Entry 6EG5 (X-ray diffraction, 2.45 A resolution); this record covers chains B and E of the 6 polymer chains in the assembly.

[Chain B]
Name: Tubulin beta-2B chain
Source organism: Bos taurus
Reference sequence: Q6B856 (TBB2B_BOVIN); residues 1-445 here = UniProt positions 1-445
Chain sequence (445 residues; numbered 1 to 445; the number before each row is that of its first residue):
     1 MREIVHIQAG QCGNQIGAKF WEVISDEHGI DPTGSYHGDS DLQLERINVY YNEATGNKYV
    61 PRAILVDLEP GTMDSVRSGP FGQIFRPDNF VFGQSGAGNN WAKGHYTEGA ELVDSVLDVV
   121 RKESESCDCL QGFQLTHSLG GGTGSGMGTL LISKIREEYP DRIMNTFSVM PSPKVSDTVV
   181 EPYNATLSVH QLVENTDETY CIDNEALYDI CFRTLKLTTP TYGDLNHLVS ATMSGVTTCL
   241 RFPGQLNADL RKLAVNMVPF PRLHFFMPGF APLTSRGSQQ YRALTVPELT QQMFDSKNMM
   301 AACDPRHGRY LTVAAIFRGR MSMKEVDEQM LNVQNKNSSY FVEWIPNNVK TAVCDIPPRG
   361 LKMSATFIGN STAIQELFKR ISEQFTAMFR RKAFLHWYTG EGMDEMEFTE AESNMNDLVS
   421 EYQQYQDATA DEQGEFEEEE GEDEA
Disordered / not traced: 429-445
Swiss-Prot annotation at these positions:
  - motif: Met1 to Ile4 (MREI motif)
  - binding site (GTP): Gln11, Glu69, Ser138, Gly142, Thr143, Gly144, Asn204, Asn226
  - binding site (Mg(2+)): Glu69
  - modified residue: Ser40 (Phosphoserine), Thr55 (Phosphothreonine), Lys58 (N6-acetyllysine), Ser172 (Phosphoserine), Thr285 (Phosphothreonine), Thr290 (Phosphothreonine), Arg318 (Omega-N-methylarginine), Glu438 (5-glutamyl polyglutamate)
  - cross-link (Glycyl lysine isopeptide (Lys-Gly)): Lys58 (interchain with G-Cter in ubiquitin), Lys324 (interchain with G-Cter in ubiquitin)
Bound ions: Mg2+: Gln11 (together with GDP); Ca2+ near Glu111 (its only coordinating residue here)
Ligand contacts:
  - GDP (guanosine-5'-diphosphate): Ala9, Gly10, Gln11, Cys12, Gln15, Ile16, Asp67, Asn99, Ser138, Gly140, Gly141, Gly142, Thr143, Gly144, Ser145, Val169, Pro171, Val175, Asp177, Glu181, Asn204, Leu207, Tyr222, Leu225, Asn226
  - J7S (4-(2-chloropyrido[2,3-d]pyrimidin-4-yl)-7-methoxy-3,4-dihydroquinoxalin-2(1H)-one): Val236, Cys239, Leu240, Leu246, Ala248, Lys252, Leu253, Asn256, Met257, Val313, Ala314, Ala315, Ile316, Asn348, Lys350, Thr351, Ala352

[Chain E]
Name: Stathmin-4
Source organism: Rattus norvegicus
Reference sequence: P63043 (STMN4_RAT), isoform P63043-3; residues 5-145 here correspond to UniProt positions 76-216 (UniProt number = residue number + 71)
Chain sequence (143 residues; row label = number of the first residue in the row):
     3 MADMEVIELN KCTSGQSFEV ILKPPSFDGV PEFNASLPRR RDPSLEEIQK KLEAAEERRK
    63 YQEAELLKHL AEKREHEREV IQKAIEENNN FIKMAKEKLA QKMESNKENR EAHLAAMLER
   123 LQEKDKHAEE VRKNKELKEE ASR
Disordered / not traced: 3-4, 31-42, 143-145
Construct notes: expression tag (3-4)
Swiss-Prot annotation at these positions:
  - modified residue: Ser19 (Phosphoserine)

[Interface between chain B and chain E]
Contacting residue pairs - 24 pairs, chain B then chain E:
  His105(B) - Lys75(E)
  Tyr106(B) - His78(E)  hydrogen bond
  Tyr106(B) - Glu79(E)
  Tyr106(B) - Val82(E)  hydrophobic
  Tyr106(B) - Ile83(E)
  Leu150(B) - Glu79(E)
  Ser153(B) - Leu72(E)
  Ser153(B) - Lys75(E)  hydrogen bond
  Ser153(B) - Arg76(E)  hydrogen bond (backbone-side chain)
  Lys154(B) - Arg76(E)
  Lys154(B) - Glu79(E)  salt bridge
  Arg156(B) - Leu68(E)
  Glu157(B) - Leu69(E)
  Glu157(B) - Leu72(E)
  Glu157(B) - Arg76(E)  salt bridge
  Pro160(B) - Glu65(E)
  Gln191(B) - Lys75(E)  hydrogen bond
  Glu401(B) - Val82(E)
  Glu401(B) - Ala86(E)
  Gly402(B) - Val82(E)
  Gly402(B) - Lys85(E)
  Gly402(B) - Ala86(E)
  Asp404(B) - Lys85(E)  salt bridge
  Glu407(B) - His78(E)  salt bridge
Also at the interface, not in a pair above, chain B (18 interface residues in all): Thr107, Asn195, Thr399, Gly400, Met403
Also at the interface, not in a pair above, chain E (14 interface residues in all): Ala73, Glu89

[Overview]
18 residues of chain B face 14 of chain E across their interface; the contacts include 4 hydrogen bonds and 4
salt bridges. Among the polar pairs are Lys154(B)-Glu79(E), Glu157(B)-Arg76(E) and Asp404(B)-Lys85(E). Bound
to chain B: GDP and compound J7S.
Here chain B is Tubulin beta-2B chain (Bos taurus) and chain E is Stathmin-4 (Rattus norvegicus). Entry 6EG5
(The structure of SB-1-202-tubulin complex) was determined by X-ray diffraction.
